Entry 6W20 (electron microscopy, 3.00 A resolution); this record covers chains B and X of the 21 polymer chains in the assembly.

== Chain B ==
Name: ATP-dependent Clp protease ATP-binding subunit ClpA
From: Escherichia coli (strain K12)
UniProtKB: P0ABH9 (CLPA_ECOLI); numbering as in UniProt (aligned over 1-758)
Chain sequence (758 residues; row label = number of the first residue in the row):
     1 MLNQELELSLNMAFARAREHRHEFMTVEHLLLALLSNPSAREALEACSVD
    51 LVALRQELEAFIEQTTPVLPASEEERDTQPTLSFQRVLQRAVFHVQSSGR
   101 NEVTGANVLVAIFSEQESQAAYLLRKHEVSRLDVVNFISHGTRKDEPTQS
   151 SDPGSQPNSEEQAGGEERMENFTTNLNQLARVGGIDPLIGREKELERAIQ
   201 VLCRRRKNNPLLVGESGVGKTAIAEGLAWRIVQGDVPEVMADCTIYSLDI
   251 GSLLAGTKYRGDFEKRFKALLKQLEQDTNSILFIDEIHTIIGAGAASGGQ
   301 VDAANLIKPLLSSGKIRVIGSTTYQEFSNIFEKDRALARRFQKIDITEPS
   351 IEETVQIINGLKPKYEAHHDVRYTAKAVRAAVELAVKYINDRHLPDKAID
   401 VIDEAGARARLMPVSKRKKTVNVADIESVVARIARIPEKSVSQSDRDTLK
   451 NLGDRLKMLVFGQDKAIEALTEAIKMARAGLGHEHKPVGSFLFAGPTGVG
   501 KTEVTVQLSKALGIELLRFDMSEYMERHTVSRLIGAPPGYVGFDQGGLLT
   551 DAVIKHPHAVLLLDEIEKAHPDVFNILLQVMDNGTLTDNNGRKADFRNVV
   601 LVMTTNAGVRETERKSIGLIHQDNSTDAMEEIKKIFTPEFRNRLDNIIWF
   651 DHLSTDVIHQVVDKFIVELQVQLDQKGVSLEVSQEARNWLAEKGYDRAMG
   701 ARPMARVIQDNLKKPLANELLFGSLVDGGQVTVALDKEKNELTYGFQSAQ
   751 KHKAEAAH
Disordered / not traced: 1-168, 747-758
Ligand contacts:
  - ATP (adenosine-5'-triphosphate), molecule 1: Asp186, Pro187, Leu188, Ile189, Arg191, Gly214, Glu215, Ser216, Gly217, Val218, Gly219, Lys220, Thr221, Ala222, Ile223, Glu286, Thr323, Ile357, Leu361, Pro395, Asp396, Ile399
  - ATP, molecule 2: Ala336, Arg339, Arg340
  - ATP, molecule 3: Leu459, Val460, Phe461, Gly462, Gln463, Thr497, Gly498, Val499, Gly500, Lys501, Thr502, Glu503, Asn606, Leu653, Val661, Lys664, Phe665, Ala701, Arg702
Curated features (UniProtKB/Swiss-Prot):
  - binding site (ATP): Gly214 to Thr221, Gly495 to Thr502

== Chain X ==
Name: RepA, green fluorescent protein fusion
From: synthetic construct
Chain sequence (24 residues; each row starts with the number of its first residue; X marks 24 residues of unknown identity (built as UNK)):
     1 XXXXXXXXXXXXXXXXXXXXXXXX

== Chain B / chain X interface ==
Chain B residues in contact with chain X, 10 residues: Tyr259, Arg260, Gly294, Ala295, Ala296, Ser297, His528, Gly539, Tyr540, Val541

== Overview ==
No residue of chain B is in contact with chain X. Chain B binds 3 copies of ATP. UniProt lists 16 ATP-binding
residues on chain B.
Chain B is ATP-dependent Clp protease ATP-binding subunit ClpA (Escherichia coli (strain K12)) and chain X is
RepA, green fluorescent protein fusion (synthetic construct); the structure, ClpAP Disengaged State bound to
RepA-GFP, was determined by electron microscopy (same publication as 6UQE, 6UQO, 6W1Z, 6W21, 6W22, 6W23 and
6W24).
